Entry 1PS8 (X-ray diffraction, 2.40 A resolution); this record covers chain A.

[Chain A]
Name: Aspartate semialdehyde dehydrogenase
Organism: Haemophilus influenzae
Notes: EC 1.2.1.11
UniProt: P44801 (DHAS_HAEIN); numbering as in UniProt (aligned over 1-371)
Chain sequence (371 residues; numbered 1 to 371; the number before each row is that of its first residue):
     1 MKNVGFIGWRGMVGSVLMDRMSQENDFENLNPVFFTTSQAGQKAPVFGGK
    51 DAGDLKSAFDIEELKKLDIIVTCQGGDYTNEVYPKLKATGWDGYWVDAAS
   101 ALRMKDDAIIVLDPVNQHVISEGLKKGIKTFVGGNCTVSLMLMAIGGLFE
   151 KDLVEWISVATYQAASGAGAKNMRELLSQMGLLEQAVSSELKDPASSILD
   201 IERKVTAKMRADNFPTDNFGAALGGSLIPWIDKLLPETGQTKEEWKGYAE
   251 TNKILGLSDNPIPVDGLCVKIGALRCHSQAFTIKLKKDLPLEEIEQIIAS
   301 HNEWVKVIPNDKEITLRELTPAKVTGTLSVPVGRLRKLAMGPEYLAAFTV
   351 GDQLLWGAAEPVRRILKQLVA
Not modelled in the structure: 41-54
Sequence notes: engineered mutation K270 (Arg in P44801)
Curated features (UniProtKB/Swiss-Prot):
  - active site: C136 (Acyl-thioester intermediate), H277 (Proton acceptor)
  - binding site (NADP(+)): R10 to V13, T37, S38, Q74, S166, Q353
  - binding site (phosphate): R103, K246
  - binding site (substrate): Q163, E243
  - mutagenesis: R103 (R103K: 2-fold increase in affinity for ASA, 23-fold decrease in affinity for phosphate, and 275-fold decrease in activity ...), E243 (E243D: No change in affinity for ASA and 82-fold decrease in activity), K246 (K246R: 2-fold increase in affinity for ASA, nearly no change in affinity for phosphate, and 30-fold decrease in activity)

[Summary]
Curated annotation (UniProt) lists active-site residues C136 and H277, 9 NADP+-binding residues,
phosphate-binding residues R103 and K246 and substrate-binding residues Q163 and E243.
Chain A is Aspartate semialdehyde dehydrogenase (Haemophilus influenzae); the structure, Crystal Structure of
the R270K Mutant of Aspartate Semialdehyde dehydrogenase from Haemophilus influenzae, was determined by X-ray
diffraction together with 1PR3, 1PU2, 1Q2X and 1OZA from the same study.
